2ZTJ - chain A; structure by X-ray diffraction, 1.80 A resolution.

Chain A:
Molecule: Homocitrate synthase
Organism: Thermus thermophilus
Notes: EC 2.3.3.14
UniProtKB: O87198 (HOSC_THET2); numbering as in UniProt (aligned over 1-376)
Amino-acid sequence (382 residues; numbered 1 to 382; the number before each row is that of its first residue):
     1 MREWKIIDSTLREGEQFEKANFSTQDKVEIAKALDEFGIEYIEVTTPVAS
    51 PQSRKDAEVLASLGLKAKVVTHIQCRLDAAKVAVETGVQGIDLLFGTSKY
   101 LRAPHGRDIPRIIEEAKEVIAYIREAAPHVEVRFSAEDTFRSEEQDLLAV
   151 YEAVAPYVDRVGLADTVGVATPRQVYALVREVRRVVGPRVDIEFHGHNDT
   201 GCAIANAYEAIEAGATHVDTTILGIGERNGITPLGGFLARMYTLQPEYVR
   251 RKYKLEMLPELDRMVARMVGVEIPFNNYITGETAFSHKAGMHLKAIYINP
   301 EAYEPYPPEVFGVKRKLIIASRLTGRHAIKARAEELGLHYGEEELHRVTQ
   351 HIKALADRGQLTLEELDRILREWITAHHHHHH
Disordered / not traced: 98-105, 321-382
Sequence notes: expression tag (377-382)
Curated features (UniProtKB/Swiss-Prot):
  - active site: His-292 (Proton acceptor)
  - binding site (2-oxoglutarate): Arg-12, His-72, Arg-133, Thr-166
  - binding site (Mg(2+)): Glu-13, His-195, His-197
  - binding site (L-lysine): Asp-92, Ser-135, Thr-166
  - mutagenesis: His-72 (H72L: Significant decrease in sensitivity to lysine inhibition. Large decrease in affinity for 2-oxoglutarate. Almost no effect on affinity for acetyl-CoA and on turnover number)
Ion coordination: Cu ion: Glu-13, His-195, His-197 (together with 2-oxoglutaric acid)
Small-molecule neighbours: 2-oxoglutaric acid (AKG): Arg-12, Glu-13, His-72, Leu-94, Arg-133, Ser-135, Glu-137, Ala-164, Thr-166, His-195, His-197
What the authors report for this chain:
  - conformationally variable residues (order/disorder transition): Ser-98 to His-105
  - contacts within the chain: Asp-92/Arg-160, Arg-173/Tyr-176 (cation-pi contact)
  - self-association interface (contacts with another copy of this molecule); pairs are residue here / residue on that copy: Glu-18/Lys-316, Glu-282/Lys-19 (salt bridge)
  - Cu ion coordination: Glu-13, His-195, His-197
  - binding site for 2-oxoglutaric acid: Arg-12, His-72, Leu-94, Arg-133, Ser-135, Ala-164, Thr-166
  - mutagenesis - H72L (32-fold): decreased binding to 2-oxoglutaric acid
  - mutagenesis - H72L: unchanged catalytic activity
  - catalytic residues: Arg-12 (citing earlier work)
  - specificity-determining residues: His-72 (by similarity / conservation)
  - catalytic residues: Glu-137 (proposed by the authors, not directly observed)
  - allosteric site: His-72

In short:
Chain A binds 2-oxoglutaric acid. Glu-13, His-195 and His-197 coordinate a Cu ion ion. UniProt lists
active-site residue His-292, 4 residues binding 2-oxoglutarate, 3 Mg2+-binding residues and 3 L-lysine-binding
residues. The paper reports catalytic residues Arg-12 and Glu-137; H72L reduces binding to 2-oxoglutaric acid.
Chain A is Homocitrate synthase (Thermus thermophilus); the structure, Crystal structure of homocitrate
synthase from Thermus thermophilus complexed with alpha-ketoglutarate, was determined by X-ray diffraction
(same publication as 3A9I and 2ZTK).
